PDB entry 7OGM | electron microscopy, 3.70 A resolution | chains K and P of the 10 polymer chains in the assembly

Chain K:
Name: RNA-binding protein Hfq
From: Escherichia coli
Reference sequence: A1AJ78 (HFQ_ECOK1); numbering as in UniProt (aligned over 1-102)
Sequence (102 residues; each row starts with the number of its first residue):
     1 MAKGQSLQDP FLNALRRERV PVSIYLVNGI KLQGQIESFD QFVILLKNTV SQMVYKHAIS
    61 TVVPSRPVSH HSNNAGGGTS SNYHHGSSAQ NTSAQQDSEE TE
Disordered / not traced: 1-6, 69-102
From the paper describing this entry:
  - binding site for 3'ETS(LeuZ) (chain P): His70 to His71, Ser72, Asn73 to Asn74 (proposed by the authors, not directly observed)

Chain P:
Molecule: 3'ETS(LeuZ)
Sequence (49 nucleotides; row label = number of the first residue in the row; note: 1 number in that range is skipped by the numbering (no residue carries it; nothing is unmodelled there)):
     1 AGAUAAGAAU AAAAUCAAUU UAAAAAAAAA AAAAAAAAAA
    42 UUUUUUUUU

Chain K / chain P interface:
Pairs across the interface - 17 pairs, chain K then chain P:
  Leu26(K) - A12(P)  base contact
  Gly29(K) - A9(P)  phosphate contact
  Gly29(K) - U10(P)  phosphate contact
  Gly29(K) - A11(P)  phosphate contact
  Ile30(K) - U10(P)  sugar contact
  Ile30(K) - A11(P)  phosphate contact
  Ile30(K) - A12(P)  base contact
  Lys31(K) - A11(P)  hydrogen bond to the phosphate
  Leu32(K) - A11(P)  base contact
  Gln33(K) - A11(P)  hydrogen bond to the base
  Gln41(K) - U49(P)  base contact
  Phe42(K) - U48(P)  sugar contact
  Phe42(K) - U49(P)  phosphate contact
  Lys56(K) - U49(P)  sugar contact
  His57(K) - U48(P)  sugar contact
  His57(K) - U49(P)  sugar contact
  Thr61(K) - A9(P)  base contact
Other interface residues (no listed pair), chain K (14 interface residues in all): Tyr25, Asn28, Thr49

Overview:
The interface between chain K and chain P involves 14 residues on one side and 6 on the other, with 2 hydrogen
bonds. Polar contacts include Gln33(K)-A11(P) and Lys31(K)-A11(P). The paper reports a binding site for
3'ETS(LeuZ) (chain P) at His70(K), Ser72(K) and Asn73(K).
Here chain K is RNA-binding protein Hfq (Escherichia coli) and chain P is 3'ETS(LeuZ). Entry 7OGM (A
cooperative PNPase-Hfq-RNA carrier complex facilitates bacterial riboregulation. PNPase-3'ETS(leuZ)-Hfq) was
determined by electron microscopy (same publication as 7OGK and 7OGL).
